8AT3 - chains E and H of the 8 polymer chains in the assembly; structure by electron microscopy, 33.00 A resolution (very low resolution: no residue pairs are listed; an interface is given only as per-side residue counts).

Chain E:
Protein: HAUS augmin like complex subunit 2 L homeolog
Source organism: Xenopus laevis
Reference sequence: Q6INL9 (Q6INL9_XENLA); residues 1-222 here = UniProt positions 1-222
Sequence (222 residues; numbered 1 to 222; the number before each row is that of its first residue):
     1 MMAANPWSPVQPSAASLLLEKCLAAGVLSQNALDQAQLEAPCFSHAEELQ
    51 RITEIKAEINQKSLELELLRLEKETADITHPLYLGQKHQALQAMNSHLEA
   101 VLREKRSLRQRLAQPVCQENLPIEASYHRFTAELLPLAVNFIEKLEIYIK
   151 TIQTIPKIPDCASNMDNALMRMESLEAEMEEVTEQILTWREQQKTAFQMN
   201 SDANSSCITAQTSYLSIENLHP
Unresolved in the structure: 115-119

Chain H:
Protein: HAUS augmin-like complex subunit 8
Source organism: Xenopus laevis
Reference sequence: Q0IHJ3 (HAUS8_XENLA); numbering as in UniProt (aligned over 1-367)
Sequence (367 residues; numbered 1 to 367; the number before each row is that of its first residue):
     1 MSEAGVAPIEDGSQNSSGGSSGDAALKKSKGGAKVVKSRYMQIGRSKVSK
    51 NSLANTTVCSGGKVPERGSGGTPTRRSLAPHKAKITAAVPLPALDGSIFT
   101 KEDLQSTLLDGHRIARPDLDLSVINDRTLQKITPRPVVTSEQKKPKRDTT
   151 PVNLVPEDMVEMIESQTLLLTYLTIKMQKNLFRLEEKAERNLLLVNDQKD
   201 QLQETIHMMKRDLTLLQREERLRDLIEKQDEVLTPVVTSKDPFKDNYTTF
   251 ATALDSTRHQLAIKNIHITGNRHRYLEELQKHLAITKSLLEEIMPSHASE
   301 NAESFDTIKDLENIVLKTDEELARSFRQILDLSFKVNKEISLQSQKAVEE
   351 TCESALVRQWYFDGSLP
Unresolved in the structure: 1-154, 260-269

How chain E and chain H interact:
At this resolution (33 A) residue pairs are not listed: 52 residues of chain E and 50 of chain H lie at the interface.

Overview:
52 residues of chain E face 50 of chain H across their interface.
Chain E is HAUS augmin like complex subunit 2 L homeolog and chain H is HAUS augmin-like complex subunit 8,
both from Xenopus laevis; the structure, Structure of the augmin holocomplex in open conformation, was
determined by electron microscopy (same publication as 8AT2 and 8AT4).
